Entry 8SME (X-ray diffraction, 2.36 A resolution); this record covers chains A and B.

[Chain A (and B)]
Name: Gp34.65
Notes: chain B of this document is another copy of the same molecule, construct and numbering; everything in this record applies to it too
UniProtKB: B6V311 (B6V311_BPSP1); numbering as in UniProt (aligned over 1-89)
Chain sequence (90 residues; numbered 0 to 89; the number before each row is that of its first residue; numbering starts at 0):
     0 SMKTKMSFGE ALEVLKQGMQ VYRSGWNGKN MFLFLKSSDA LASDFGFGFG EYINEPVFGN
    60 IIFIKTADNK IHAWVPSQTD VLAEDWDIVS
Not modelled in the structure: 0-4 (chain B: 0-2, 46-55)
Construct notes: expression tag (0)
Swiss-Prot annotation at these positions:
  - binding site (3'cADPR): Trp25, Asn26, Trp73, Asp79
  - binding site (Mg(2+)): Ser42

[Interface between chain A and chain B]
Contacting residue pairs - 23 pairs, chain A then chain B:
  Phe7(A) - Val80(B)  hydrophobic
  Gly8(A) - Gly8(B)
  Leu11(A) - Val80(B)
  Leu11(A) - Leu81(B)  hydrophobic
  Lys15(A) - Leu81(B)  hydrogen bond (side chain-backbone)
  Lys15(A) - Glu83(B)  salt bridge
  Leu34(A) - Leu81(B)  hydrophobic
  Asn59(A) - Gln77(B)
  Asn59(A) - Leu81(B)
  Ile60(A) - Gln77(B)
  Ile61(A) - Gln77(B)  hydrogen bond (backbone-side chain)
  Ile61(A) - Leu81(B)  hydrophobic
  Trp73(A) - Gln77(B)  hydrogen bond (backbone-side chain)
  Pro75(A) - Pro75(B)
  Pro75(A) - Val80(B)  hydrophobic
  Gln77(A) - Ile60(B)
  Gln77(A) - Ile61(B)  hydrogen bond (side chain-backbone)
  Gln77(A) - Trp73(B)  hydrogen bond (side chain-backbone)
  Val80(A) - Phe7(B)  hydrophobic
  Val80(A) - Leu11(B)
  Leu81(A) - Asn59(B)
  Leu81(A) - Ile61(B)  hydrophobic
  Glu83(A) - Lys15(B)  salt bridge
Also at the interface, not in a pair above, chain A (16 interface residues in all): Glu12, Ala72
Also at the interface, not in a pair above, chain B (16 interface residues in all): Ser6, Leu34, Ala72

[In short]
The chain A/chain B interface involves 16 residues from each chain; the contacts include 5 hydrogen bonds and
2 salt bridges. Among the polar pairs are Lys15(A)-Glu83(B), Lys15(A)-Leu81(B) and Ile61(A)-Gln77(B). From
UniProt: 4 residues binding 3'cADPR and Mg2+-binding residue Ser42(A) on chain A.
Chain A and chain B are both Gp34.65; the structure, Structure of SPO1 phage Tad2 in apo state, was determined
by X-ray diffraction, deposited together with 8SMD, 8SMF and 8SMG.
